Entry 8EF6 (electron microscopy, 3.20 A resolution); this record covers chains R and A of the 7 polymer chains in the assembly.

Chain R:
Protein: Mu-type opioid receptor
Source organism: Homo sapiens
Reference sequence: P35372 (OPRM_HUMAN); residue numbers follow UniProt; this construct covers 2-368
Chain sequence (367 residues; each row starts with the number of its first residue):
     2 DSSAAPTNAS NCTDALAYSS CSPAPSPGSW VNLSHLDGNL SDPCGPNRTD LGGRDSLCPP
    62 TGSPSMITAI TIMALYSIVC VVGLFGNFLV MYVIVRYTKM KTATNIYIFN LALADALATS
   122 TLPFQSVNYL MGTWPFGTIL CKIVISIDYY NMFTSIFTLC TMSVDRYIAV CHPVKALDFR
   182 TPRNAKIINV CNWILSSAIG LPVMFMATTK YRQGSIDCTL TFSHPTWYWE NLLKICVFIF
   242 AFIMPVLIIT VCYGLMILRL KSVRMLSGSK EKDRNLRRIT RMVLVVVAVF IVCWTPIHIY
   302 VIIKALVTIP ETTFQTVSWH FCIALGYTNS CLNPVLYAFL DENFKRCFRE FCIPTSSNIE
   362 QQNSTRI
Disordered / not traced: 2-65, 353-368
Disulfide bonds: Cys142-Cys219
Small-molecule neighbours: morphia (MOI; (7r,7as,12bs)-3-methyl-2,3,4,4a,7,7a-hexahydro-1H-4,12-methano[1]benzofuro[3,2-e]isoquinoline-7,9-diol): Asp149, Tyr150, Met153, Lys235, Val238, Trp295, Ile298, His299, Val302, Trp320, Ile324, Tyr328
Reported in the primary citation:
  - binding site for morphia: Asp149
  - contacts within the chain: Gln126-Asp149, Asp149-Tyr328 (hydrogen bond)
  - mutagenesis - Q126K, D149A, Y328A: decreased signaling in response to morphia
  - mutagenesis - W295A, I298A, W320A: abolished signaling in response to morphia
  - mutagenesis - N152A: increased signaling
  - mutagenesis - D149A, Y150A: decreased signaling in response to ohmefentanyl
  - specificity-determining residues: Asn129, Trp320 (proposed by the authors, not directly observed)
  - mutagenesis - I298A, W320A, I324A: decreased signaling in response to sufentanil
  - mutagenesis - I298A, W320A, I324A: decreased signaling in response to remifentanil

Chain A:
Protein: Guanine nucleotide-binding protein G(i) subunit alpha-1
Source organism: Homo sapiens
Reference sequence: P63096 (GNAI1_HUMAN); residues 1-354 here = UniProt positions 1-354
Chain sequence (354 residues; each row starts with the number of its first residue):
     1 MGCTLSAEDK AAVERSKMID RNLREDGEKA AREVKLLLLG AGESGKSTIV KQMKIIHEAG
    61 YSEEECKQYK AVVYSNTIQS IIAIIRAMGR LKIDFGDSAR ADDARQLFVL AGAAEEGFMT
   121 AELAGVIKRL WKDSGVQACF NRSREYQLND SAAYYLNDLD RIAQPNYIPT QQDVLRTRVK
   181 TTGIVETHFT FKDLHFKMFD VGAQRSERKK WIHCFEGVTA IIFCVALSDY DLVLAEDEEM
   241 NRMHESMKLF DSICNNKWFT DTSIILFLNK KDLFEEKIKK SPLTICYPEY AGSNTYEEAA
   301 AYIQCQFEDL NKRKDTKEIY THFTCSTDTK NVQFVFDAVT DVIIKNNLKD CGLF
Disordered / not traced: 1-3, 56-181
Sequence notes: conflict Ala203 (Gly in P63096), Ser326 (Ala in P63096)

Chain R / chain A interface:
Contacting residue pairs - 37 pairs, chain R then chain A:
  Thr103(R) with Asp350(A)
  Thr105(R) with Asp350(A)
  Arg167(R) with Cys351(A); Leu353(A)
  Ala170(R) with Asn347(A), hydrogen bond (backbone-side chain)
  Val171(R) with Ile344(A); Leu348(A), hydrophobic
  Pro174(R) with Thr340(A); Ile343(A), hydrophobic; Ile344(A), hydrophobic
  Val175(R) with Asp193(A)
  Ala177(R) with Asn347(A)
  Leu178(R) with Arg32(A); Leu194(A), hydrophobic
  Asp179(R) with Arg32(A)
  Arg181(R) with Asp350(A); Cys351(A), hydrogen bond
  Met257(R) with Leu353(A), hydrophobic
  Arg260(R) with Ile344(A)
  Leu261(R) with Leu348(A), hydrophobic
  Met266(R) with Glu318(A); Lys345(A)
  Glu272(R) with Asp315(A)
  Lys273(R) with Lys314(A), hydrogen bond (side chain-backbone); Asp315(A); Glu318(A), salt bridge
  Asn276(R) with Phe354(A)
  Arg279(R) with Leu353(A), hydrogen bond (side chain-backbone); Phe354(A), hydrogen bond (side chain-backbone)
  Ile280(R) with Leu353(A); Phe354(A), hydrophobic
  Asp342(R) with Cys351(A); Gly352(A)
  Glu343(R) with Gly352(A); Phe354(A)
  Asn344(R) with Lys349(A), hydrogen bond (side chain-backbone); Asp350(A), hydrogen bond (side chain-backbone)
Interface residues without a listed pair, chain R (28 interface residues in all): Val264, Arg265, Leu267, Ser270, Met283
Interface residues without a listed pair, chain A (21 interface residues in all): Lys192, Tyr320, Phe336

Summary:
28 residues of chain R face 21 of chain A across their interface; the contacts include 7 hydrogen bonds and 1
salt bridge. Polar pairs include Lys273(R)-Glu318(A), Ala170(R)-Asn347(A) and Arg181(R)-Cys351(A). From the
paper: a binding site for morphia at Asp149(R); Q126K, D149A and Y328A of chain R reduce signaling in response
to morphia; 9 substitutions were tested in all.
Chain R is Mu-type opioid receptor and chain A is Guanine nucleotide-binding protein G(i) subunit alpha-1,
both from Homo sapiens; the structure, Morphine-bound mu-opioid receptor-Gi complex, was determined by
electron microscopy (same publication as 8EF5, 8EFB, 8EFL, 8EFO and 8EFQ).
